3JCM - chains I and D of the 34 polymer chains in the assembly; structure by electron microscopy, 3.80 A resolution.

== Chain I ==
Molecule: Pre-mRNA-processing factor 31
Source organism: Saccharomyces cerevisiae S288c
UniProtKB: P49704 (PRP31_YEAST); numbering as in UniProt (aligned over 1-494)
Sequence (494 residues; each row starts with the number of its first residue):
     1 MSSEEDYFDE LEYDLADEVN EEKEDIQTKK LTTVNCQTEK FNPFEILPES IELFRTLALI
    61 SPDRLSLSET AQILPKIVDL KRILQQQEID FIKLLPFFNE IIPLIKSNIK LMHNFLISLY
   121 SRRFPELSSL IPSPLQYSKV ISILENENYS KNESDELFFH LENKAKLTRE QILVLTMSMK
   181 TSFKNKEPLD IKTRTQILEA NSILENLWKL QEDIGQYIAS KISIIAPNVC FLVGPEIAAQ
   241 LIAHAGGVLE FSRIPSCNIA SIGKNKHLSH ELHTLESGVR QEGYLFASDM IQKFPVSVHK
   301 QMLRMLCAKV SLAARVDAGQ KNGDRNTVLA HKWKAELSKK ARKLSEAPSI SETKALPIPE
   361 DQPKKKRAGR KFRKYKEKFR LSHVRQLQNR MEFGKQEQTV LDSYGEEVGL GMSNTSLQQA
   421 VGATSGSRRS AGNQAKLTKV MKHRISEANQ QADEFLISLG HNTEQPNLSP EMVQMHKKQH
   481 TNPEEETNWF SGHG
Disordered / not traced: 1-38, 61-65, 89-91, 463-494
Curated features (UniProtKB/Swiss-Prot):
  - site: Cys257 (Interaction with U4 snRNA)

== Chain D ==
Molecule: SNR6 snRNA
Source organism: Saccharomyces cerevisiae S288c
Sequence (112 nucleotides; each row starts with the number of its first residue):
     1 GUUCGCGAAG UAACCCUUCG UGGACAUUUG GUCAAUUUGA AACAAUACAG AGAUGAUCAG
    61 CAGUUCCCCU GCAUAAGGAU GAACCGUUUU ACAAAGAGAU UUAUUUCGUU UU
Disordered / not traced: 1-43, 53-55, 88-107, 112
Residues lining bound ligands: M7M (N,N,7-trimethylguanosine 5'-(trihydrogen diphosphate)): U80, G81, A82

== Interface between chain I and chain D ==
Pairs across the interface (11; chain I residue first):
  Lys364(I) - A56(D)  hydrogen bond to the phosphate
  Lys364(I) - U57(D)  salt bridge to the phosphate
  Lys366(I) - U57(D)  salt bridge to the phosphate
  Lys366(I) - C58(D)  base contact
  Arg367(I) - G60(D)  base contact
  Ala368(I) - G60(D)  base contact
  Gly369(I) - G60(D)  phosphate contact
  Gly369(I) - C61(D)  phosphate contact
  Arg370(I) - C61(D)  hydrogen bond to the phosphate
  Lys371(I) - G63(D)  base contact
  Arg373(I) - G60(D)  salt bridge to the phosphate
Other interface residues (no listed pair), chain D (8 interface residues in all): A59, U64

== Overview ==
Chain I and chain D each contribute 8 residues to their interface, with 2 hydrogen bonds and 3 salt bridges.
Polar pairs include Lys364(I)-A56(D), Arg370(I)-C61(D) and Lys364(I)-U57(D). Bound to chain D: compound M7M.
Chain I is Pre-mRNA-processing factor 31 and chain D is SNR6 snRNA, both from Saccharomyces cerevisiae S288c;
the structure, Cryo-EM structure of the spliceosomal U4/U6.U5 tri-snRNP, was determined by electron
microscopy.
